PDB entry 5CP3 | X-ray diffraction, 1.99 A resolution | chains A and H

# Chain A
Protein: Light Chain of Antigen-Binding Fragment of Monoclonal Antibody of 4C7
Source organism: Mus musculus
Notes: antibody fragment or engineered binder
Chain sequence (218 residues; row label = number of the first residue in the row):
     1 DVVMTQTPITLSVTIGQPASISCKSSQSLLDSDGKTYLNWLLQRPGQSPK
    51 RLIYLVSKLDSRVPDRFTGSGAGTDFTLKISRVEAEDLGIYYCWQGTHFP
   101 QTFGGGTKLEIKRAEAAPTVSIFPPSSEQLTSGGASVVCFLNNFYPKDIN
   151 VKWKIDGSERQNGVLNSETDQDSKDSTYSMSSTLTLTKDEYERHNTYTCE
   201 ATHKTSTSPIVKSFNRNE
Disulfide bonds: C23-C93, C139-C199
Ion coordination: Ca2+: D31, T97
Ligand contacts: Sulfathiazole (YTZ; 4-amino-N-(1,3-thiazol-2-yl)benzenesulfonamide): N39, L41, R51, W94, Q101, F103

# Chain H
Protein: Heavy Chain of Antigen-Binding Fragment of Monoclonal Antibody of 4C7
Source organism: Mus musculus
Notes: antibody fragment or engineered binder
Chain sequence (212 residues; each row starts with the number of its first residue):
     1 DVQLRESGPDLVTPSQSLSLTCTVTGYSITSGYSWHWNRQFPGNKLEWMG
    51 YIHYSGSTNYNPSLRGRISITRDTSKNQFFLQLNSVTTEDTATYYCARYG
   101 GYWGQGTSVTVASAATTPPSVYPLAPGGGATNSMVTLGCLVKGYFPEPVT
   151 VTWNSGSLSGGVHTFPAVLQSDLYTLSSSVTVPSSTWPSETVTCNVAHPA
   201 SSTKVDKKIVPR
Disulfide bonds: C22-C96, C139-C194
Ligand contacts: Sulfathiazole (YTZ; 4-amino-N-(1,3-thiazol-2-yl)benzenesulfonamide): H36, N38, W48, A97, R98, Y99, G100, G101, Y102, W103

# Chain A / chain H interface
Pairs across the interface (68; chain A residue first):
  L41(A) with W103(H)
  Q43(A) with Q40(H), hydrogen bond; Y95(H), hydrogen bond
  Q47(A) with Y95(H)
  S48(A) with Y95(H); G104(H), hydrogen bond (side chain-backbone); Q105(H)
  P49(A) with W103(H)
  R51(A) with G100(H); G101(H)
  R62(A) with G100(H), hydrogen bond (side chain-backbone); G101(H); Y102(H)
  I90(A) with N44(H)
  Y92(A) with Q40(H), hydrogen bond; N44(H), hydrogen bond (side chain-backbone)
  W94(A) with Y99(H)
  F99(A) with W48(H), hydrophobic; N59(H); Y60(H); P62(H)
  P100(A) with W48(H), hydrophobic; N61(H)
  Q101(A) with H36(H); W48(H); Y99(H), hydrogen bond
  F103(A) with L46(H); W103(H), hydrophobic
  S121(A) with T136(H)
  F123(A) with L124(H); A125(H); P126(H); T136(H)
  P124(A) with A125(H); G127(H)
  S126(A) with Y122(H); P123(H)
  E128(A) with Y122(H); P123(H); K207(H), salt bridge
  Q129(A) with Y122(H); K142(H)
  S136(A) with L140(H); K142(H)
  V138(A) with L124(H), hydrophobic
  F140(A) with L124(H), hydrophobic; F165(H), hydrophobic; S177(H); S178(H); S179(H)
  N142(A) with H163(H); F165(H); S179(H), hydrogen bond
  N143(A) with H163(H)
  L165(A) with L169(H); Q170(H)
  N166(A) with V168(H)
  S167(A) with F165(H); P166(H), hydrogen bond (side chain-backbone); V168(H)
  E168(A) with P166(H)
  T169(A) with F165(H)
  S179(A) with H163(H), hydrogen bond; F165(H)
  M180(A) with F165(H)
  S181(A) with F165(H); S177(H), hydrogen bond
  T185(A) with Q170(H), hydrogen bond
Interface residues without a listed pair, chain A (36 interface residues in all): D60, S132
Interface residues without a listed pair, chain H (42 interface residues in all): N38, E47, G106, L137, G138, T164

# In short
36 residues of chain A face 42 of chain H across their interface, with 12 hydrogen bonds and 1 salt bridge.
Polar contacts include E128(A)-K207(H), Q43(A)-Q40(H) and Q43(A)-Y95(H). Sulfathiazole is bound between chain
A and chain H.
Here chain A is Light Chain of Antigen-Binding Fragment of Monoclonal Antibody of 4C7 and chain H is Heavy
Chain of Antigen-Binding Fragment of Monoclonal Antibody of 4C7, both from Mus musculus. Entry 5CP3 (Crystal
Structure of an Antigen-Binding Fragment of Monoclonal Antibody against Sulfonamides in Complex with
Sulfathiazole) was determined by X-ray diffraction together with 5CP7 from the same study.
